PDB entry 3UF5 | X-ray diffraction, 2.80 A resolution | chains A and B

== Chain A (and B) ==
Protein: Macrophage colony-stimulating factor 1
Source organism: Mus musculus
Notes: chain B of this document is another copy of the same molecule, construct and numbering; everything in this record applies to it too
UniProt: P07141 (CSF1_MOUSE); residues 1-149 here correspond to UniProt positions 33-181 (UniProt number = residue number + 32)
Chain sequence (153 residues; row label = number of the first residue in the row; numbers below 1 keep their minus sign (Gly-3 is residue -3)):
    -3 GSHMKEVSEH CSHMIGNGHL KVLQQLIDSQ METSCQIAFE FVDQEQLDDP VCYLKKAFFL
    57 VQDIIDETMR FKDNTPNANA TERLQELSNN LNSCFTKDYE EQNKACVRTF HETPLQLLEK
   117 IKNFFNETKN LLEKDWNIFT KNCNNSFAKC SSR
Disordered / not traced: -3 to 0, 97-98, 148-149 (chain B: -3 to 0, 97-98, 147-149)
Sequence notes: expression tag (-3 to 0)
UniProt features mapped onto this chain:
  - glycosylation (N-linked (GlcNAc...) asparagine): Asn75, Asn122, Asn140
Disulfide bonds: Cys7-Cys90, Cys48-Cys139, Cys102-Cys146
Ion coordination: Ca2+ site 1 near Glu5 (its only coordinating residue here); Ca2+ site 2 near His9 (its only coordinating residue here)

== Interface between chain A and chain B ==
Pairs across the interface - 38 pairs, chain A then chain B:
  Gln20(A) - Lys68(B)
  Asp24(A) - Lys68(B)  salt bridge
  Asp24(A) - Thr71(B)
  Ser25(A) - Ser25(B)
  Ser25(A) - Gln26(B)  hydrogen bond (backbone-side chain)
  Ser25(A) - Phe67(B)
  Ser25(A) - Asn73(B)  hydrogen bond (backbone-side chain)
  Gln26(A) - Ser25(B)  hydrogen bond (side chain-backbone)
  Gln26(A) - Gln26(B)
  Gln26(A) - Met27(B)  hydrogen bond (side chain-backbone)
  Gln26(A) - Phe67(B)
  Met27(A) - Gln26(B)  hydrogen bond (backbone-side chain)
  Met27(A) - Thr64(B)
  Met27(A) - Met65(B)  hydrophobic
  Met27(A) - Arg66(B)
  Met27(A) - Phe67(B)  hydrophobic
  Met27(A) - Pro110(B)  hydrophobic
  Glu28(A) - Thr64(B)
  Glu28(A) - Arg66(B)  hydrogen bond (backbone-backbone)
  Glu28(A) - Phe67(B)
  Glu28(A) - Lys68(B)
  Cys31(A) - Cys31(B)  disulfide
  Cys31(A) - Ile33(B)  hydrophobic
  Gln32(A) - Cys31(B)
  Ile33(A) - Cys31(B)  hydrophobic
  Thr64(A) - Met27(B)
  Arg66(A) - Met27(B)
  Arg66(A) - Glu28(B)  hydrogen bond (backbone-backbone)
  Phe67(A) - Ser25(B)
  Phe67(A) - Gln26(B)
  Phe67(A) - Met27(B)  hydrophobic
  Phe67(A) - Glu28(B)
  Lys68(A) - Ile23(B)
  Lys68(A) - Asp24(B)  salt bridge
  Lys68(A) - Glu28(B)
  Thr71(A) - Asp24(B)
  Asn73(A) - Ser25(B)
  Pro110(A) - Met27(B)  hydrophobic
Other interface residues (no listed pair), chain A (17 interface residues in all): Met65
Other interface residues (no listed pair), chain B (21 interface residues in all): Gln20, Thr29, Ser30, Gln32, Leu114
Disulfides between the chains: Cys31(A)-Cys31(B)

== Overview ==
The interface between chain A and chain B involves 17 residues on one side and 21 on the other; the contacts
include 1 disulfide bond, 7 hydrogen bonds and 2 salt bridges. Among the polar pairs are Asp24(A)-Lys68(B),
Ser25(A)-Gln26(B) and Ser25(A)-Asn73(B).
Chain A and chain B are both Macrophage colony-stimulating factor 1 (Mus musculus); the structure, Crystal
structure of the mouse Colony-Stimulating Factor 1 (mCSF-1) cytokine, was determined by X-ray diffraction,
deposited together with 3UEZ, 3UF2, 4ADF and 4ADQ.
